PDB entry 9IP4 | electron microscopy, 2.84 A resolution | chains B and C of the 5 polymer chains in the assembly

Chain B (and C):
Name: Maltose/maltodextrin-binding periplasmic protein, Polymerase cofactor VP35
Organism: Escherichia coli K-12
Notes: chain C of this document is another copy of the same molecule, construct and numbering; everything in this record applies to it too
UniProt: chimeric construct of P0AEX9, P35259: residues -327 to 36 from P0AEX9 (MALE_ECOLI) positions 29-392 (UniProt number = residue number + 356); residues 57-329 from P35259 positions 57-329 (same numbers)
Chain sequence (671 residues; each row starts with the number of its first residue; numbers below 1 keep their minus sign (Met-341 is residue -341)):
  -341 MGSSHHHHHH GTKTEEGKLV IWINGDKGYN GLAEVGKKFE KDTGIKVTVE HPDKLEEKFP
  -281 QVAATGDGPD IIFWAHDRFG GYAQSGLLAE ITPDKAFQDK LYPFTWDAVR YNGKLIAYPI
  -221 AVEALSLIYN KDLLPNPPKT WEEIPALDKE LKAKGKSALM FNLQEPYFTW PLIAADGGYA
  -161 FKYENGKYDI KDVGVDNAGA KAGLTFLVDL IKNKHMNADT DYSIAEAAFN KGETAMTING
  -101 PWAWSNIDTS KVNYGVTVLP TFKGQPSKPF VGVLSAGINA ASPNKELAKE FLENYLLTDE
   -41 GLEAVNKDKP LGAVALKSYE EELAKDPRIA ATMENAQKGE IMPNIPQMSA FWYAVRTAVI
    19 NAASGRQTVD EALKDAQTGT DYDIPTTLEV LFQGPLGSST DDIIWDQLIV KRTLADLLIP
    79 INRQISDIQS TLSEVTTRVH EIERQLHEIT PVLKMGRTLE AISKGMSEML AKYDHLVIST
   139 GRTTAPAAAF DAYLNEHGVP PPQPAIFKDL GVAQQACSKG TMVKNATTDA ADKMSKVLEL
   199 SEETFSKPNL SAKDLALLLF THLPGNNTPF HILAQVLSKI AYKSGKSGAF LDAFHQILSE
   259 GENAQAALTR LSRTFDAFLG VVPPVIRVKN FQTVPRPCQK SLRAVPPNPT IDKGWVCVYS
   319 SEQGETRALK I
Disordered / not traced: -341 to 112 (chain C: -341 to 109, 173-329)
Construct notes: initiating methionine (-341); expression tag (-340 to -328); linker (37-56); conflict Cys296 (Ser in P35259)

Interface between chain B and chain C:
Contacting residue pairs - 34 pairs, chain B then chain C:
  Ala119(B) with Met124(C)
  Ile120(B) with Leu117(C); Ile120(C), hydrophobic; Ser121(C); Met124(C)
  Gly123(B) with Met124(C)
  Met124(B) with Met124(C)
  Met127(B) with Met127(C), hydrophobic
  Lys130(B) with Tyr131(C)
  Tyr131(B) with Met127(C), hydrogen bond (side chain-backbone); Tyr131(C)
  Thr138(B) with Ile136(C)
  Arg140(B) with Ala145(C); Asp149(C), salt bridge; Val170(C); Gln172(C)
  Thr141(B) with Thr141(C); Ala145(C)
  Pro160(B) with Gly139(C); Arg140(C), hydrogen bond (backbone-backbone); Thr141(C)
  Pro162(B) with Ser137(C); Thr141(C)
  Ala163(B) with Ile136(C); Ser137(C), hydrogen bond (backbone-backbone)
  Ile164(B) with Val135(C)
  Phe165(B) with Leu134(C); Val135(C), hydrogen bond (backbone-backbone); Ser137(C)
  Lys166(B) with His133(C); Leu134(C)
  Asp167(B) with His133(C); Val135(C)
  Leu168(B) with Val135(C)
Interface residues without a listed pair, chain B (24 interface residues in all): Met113, Leu117, Glu126, Leu134, Ser137, Gln161
Interface residues without a listed pair, chain C (22 interface residues in all): Leu128, Thr138, Thr142, Phe148

In short:
Chain B and chain C form an interface of 24 and 22 residues respectively; the contacts include 4 hydrogen
bonds and 1 salt bridge. Polar pairs include Arg140(B)-Asp149(C), Tyr131(B)-Met127(C) and Pro160(B)-Arg140(C).
Chain B and chain C are both Maltose/maltodextrin-binding periplasmic protein, Polymerase cofactor VP35
(Escherichia coli K-12); the structure, Cryo-EM structure of the RNA-dependent RNA polymerase complex from
Marburg virus, was determined by electron microscopy together with 9IP2 and 9IP3 from the same study.
